Entry 4WTA (X-ray diffraction, 2.80 A resolution); this record covers chains T and A of the 3 polymer chains in the assembly.

# Chain T
Molecule: RNA primer template caaaauuu
Sequence (8 nucleotides; each row starts with the number of its first residue):
     1 CAAAAUUU

# Chain A
Molecule: RNA-directed RNA polymerase
Organism: Hepatitis C virus JFH-1
Notes: EC 2.7.7.48
Reference sequence: Q99IB8 (POLG_HCVJF); residues 1-570 here correspond to UniProt positions 2443-3012 (UniProt number = residue number + 2442)
Chain sequence (572 residues; row label = number of the first residue in the row; note: 8 numbers in that range are skipped by the numbering (no residue carries them; nothing is unmodelled there); numbers below 1 keep their minus sign (Met-1 is residue -1)):
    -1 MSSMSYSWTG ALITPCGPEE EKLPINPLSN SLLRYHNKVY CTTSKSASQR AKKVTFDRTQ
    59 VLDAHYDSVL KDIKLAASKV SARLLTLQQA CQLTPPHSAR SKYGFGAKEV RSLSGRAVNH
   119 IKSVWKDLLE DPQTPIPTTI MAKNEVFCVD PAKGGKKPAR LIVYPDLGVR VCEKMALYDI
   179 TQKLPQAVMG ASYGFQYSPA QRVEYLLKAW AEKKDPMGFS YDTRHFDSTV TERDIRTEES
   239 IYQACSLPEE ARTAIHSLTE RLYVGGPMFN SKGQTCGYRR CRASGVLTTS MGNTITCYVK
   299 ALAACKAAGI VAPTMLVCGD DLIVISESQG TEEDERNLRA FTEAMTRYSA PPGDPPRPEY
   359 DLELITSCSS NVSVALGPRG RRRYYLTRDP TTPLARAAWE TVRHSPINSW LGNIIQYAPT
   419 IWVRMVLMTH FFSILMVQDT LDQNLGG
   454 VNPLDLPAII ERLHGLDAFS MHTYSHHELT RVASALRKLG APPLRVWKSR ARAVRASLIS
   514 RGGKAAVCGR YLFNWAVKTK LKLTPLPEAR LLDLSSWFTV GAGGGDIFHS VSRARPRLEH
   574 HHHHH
Unresolved in the structure: -1, 543-578
Construct notes: expression tag (-1 to 0, 571-578); engineered mutation Gly15 (Ser2457 in Q99IB8), Gln86 (Glu2528 in Q99IB8), Gln87 (Glu2529 in Q99IB8), His223 (Cys2665 in Q99IB8), Ile321 (Val2763 in Q99IB8); linker (444-445)
Ion coordination: Mn2+ site 1: Asp220, Asp318, Asp319 (together with UDP) (shared with 1 residue of chain P); Mn2+ site 2: Asp220, Thr221, Asp318 (together with UDP); Mn2+ site 3: Glu237, His254
Ligand contacts: UDP (uridine-5'-diphosphate): Arg48, Lys141, Arg158, Asp220, Thr221, Arg222, His223, Phe224, Asp225, Arg280, Ser282, Thr287, Asn291, Asp318, Asp319
Swiss-Prot annotation at these positions:
  - binding site (Mg(2+)): Asp220, Asp318, Asp319

# Interface between chain T and chain A
Pairs across the interface (31):
  A2(T) with Ser96(A), phosphate contact; Ala97(A), hydrogen bond to the phosphate; Lys141(A), base contact; Ile160(A), base contact; Tyr162(A), sugar contact; Arg168(A), hydrogen bond to the phosphate; Ser282(A), base contact; Gly283(A), hydrogen bond to the sugar
  A3(T) with Pro93(A), phosphate contact; Ser96(A), hydrogen bond to the phosphate; Arg168(A), salt bridge to the phosphate; Lys172(A), hydrogen bond to the phosphate; Gly283(A), sugar contact; Val284(A), sugar contact; Leu285(A), hydrogen bond to the sugar; Ser288(A), base contact
  A4(T) with Lys172(A), salt bridge to the phosphate; Leu285(A), sugar contact; Ser288(A), base contact
  A5(T) with Tyr176(A), phosphate contact; Gln180(A), hydrogen bond to the phosphate; Phe193(A), hydrogen bond to the sugar
  U6(T) with Phe193(A), sugar contact; Tyr195(A), sugar contact; Pro197(A), sugar contact
  U7(T) with Ser196(A), phosphate contact; Ile413(A), sugar contact; Leu466(A), phosphate contact
  U8(T) with Gly445(A), sugar contact; Val454(A), sugar contact; Ile462(A), phosphate contact
Also at the interface, not in a pair above, chain T (8 interface residues in all): C1
Also at the interface, not in a pair above, chain A (27 interface residues in all): His95, Thr287, Gly444

# Overview
The interface between chain T and chain A involves 8 residues on one side and 27 on the other; the contacts
include 8 hydrogen bonds and 2 salt bridges. Polar pairs include A2(T)-Gly283(A), A3(T)-Leu285(A) and
A5(T)-Phe193(A). Chain A binds UDP.
Chain T is RNA primer template caaaauuu and chain A is RNA-directed RNA polymerase (Hepatitis C virus JFH-1);
the structure, Crystal structure of hcv NS5B genotype 2A jfh-1 isolate with S15G E86Q E87Q C223H V321I
mutations ..., was determined by X-ray diffraction (same publication as 4WTC, 4WTD, 4WTF, 4WTG, 4WTI, 4WTJ and
3 further entries).
